6KQG - chains A and C of the 9 polymer chains in the assembly; structure by X-ray diffraction, 2.78 A resolution.

== Chain A ==
Protein: DNA-directed RNA polymerase subunit alpha
Source organism: Thermus thermophilus (strain HB8 / ATCC 27634 / DSM 579)
Notes: EC 2.7.7.6
UniProt: Q5SHR6 (RPOA_THET8); numbering as in UniProt (aligned over 1-315)
Chain sequence (315 residues; row label = number of the first residue in the row):
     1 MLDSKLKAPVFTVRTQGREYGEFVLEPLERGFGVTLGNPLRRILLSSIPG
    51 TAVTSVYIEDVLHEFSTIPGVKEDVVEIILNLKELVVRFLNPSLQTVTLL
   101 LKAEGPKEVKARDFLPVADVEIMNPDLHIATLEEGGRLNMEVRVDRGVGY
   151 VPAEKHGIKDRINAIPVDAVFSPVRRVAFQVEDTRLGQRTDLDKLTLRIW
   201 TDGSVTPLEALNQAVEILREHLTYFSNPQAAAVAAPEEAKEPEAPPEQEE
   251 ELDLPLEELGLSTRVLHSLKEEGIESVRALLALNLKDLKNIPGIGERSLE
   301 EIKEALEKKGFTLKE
Unresolved in the structure: 1-3, 235-315

== Chain C ==
Protein: DNA-directed RNA polymerase subunit beta
Source organism: Thermus thermophilus (strain HB8 / ATCC 27634 / DSM 579)
Notes: EC 2.7.7.6
UniProt: Q8RQE9 (RPOB_THET8); numbering as in UniProt (aligned over 1-1119)
Chain sequence (1119 residues; numbered 1 to 1119; the number before each row is that of its first residue):
     1 MEIKRFGRIREVIPLPPLTEIQVESYRRALQADVPPEKRENVGIQAAFRE
    51 TFPIEEEDKGKGGLVLDFLEYRLGEPPFPQDECREKDLTYQAPLYARLQL
   101 IHKDTGLIKEDEVFLGHIPLMTEDGSFIINGADRVIVSQIHRSPGVYFTP
   151 DPARPGRYIASIIPLPKRGPWIDLEVEPNGVVSMKVNKRKFPLVLLLRVL
   201 GYDQETLARELGAYGELVQGLMDESVFAMRPEEALIRLFTLLRPGDPPKR
   251 DKAVAYVYGLIADPRRYDLGEAGRYKAEEKLGIRLSGRTLARFEDGEFKD
   301 EVFLPTLRYLFALTAGVPGHEVDDIDHLGNRRIRTVGELMTDQFRVGLAR
   351 LARGVRERMLMGSEDSLTPAKLVNSRPLEAAIREFFSRSQLSQFKDETNP
   401 LSSLRHKRRISALGPGGLTRERAGFDVRDVHRTHYGRICPVETPEGANIG
   451 LITSLAAYARVDELGFIRTPYRRVVGGVVTDEVVYMTATEEDRYTIAQAN
   501 TPLEGNRIAAERVVARRKGEPVIVSPEEVEFMDVSPKQVFSVNTNLIPFL
   551 EHDDANRALMGSNMQTQAVPLIRAQAPVVMTGLEERVVRDSLAALYAEED
   601 GEVAKVDGNRIVVRYEDGRLVEYPLRRFYRSNQGTALDQRPRVVVGQRVR
   651 KGDLLADGPASENGFLALGQNVLVAIMPFDGYNFEDAIVISEELLKRDFY
   701 TSIHIERYEIEARDTKLGPERITRDIPHLSEAALRDLDEEGVVRIGAEVK
   751 PGDILVGRTSFKGESEPTPEERLLRSIFGEKARDVKDTSLRVPPGEGGIV
   801 VRTVRLRRGDPGVELKPGVREVVRVYVAQKRKLQVGDKLANRHGNKGVVA
   851 KILPVEDMPHLPDGTPVDVILNPLGVPSRMNLGQILETHLGLAGYFLGQR
   901 YISPIFDGAKEPEIKELLAQAFEVYFGKRKGEGFGVDKREVEVLRRAEKL
   951 GLVTPGKTPEEQLKELFLQGKVVLYDGRTGEPIEGPIVVGQMFIMKLYHM
  1001 VEDKMHARSTGPYSLITQQPLGGKAQFGGQRFGEMEVWALEAYGAAHTLQ
  1051 EMLTLKSDDIEGRNAAYEAIIKGEDVPEPSVPESFRVLVKELQALALDVQ
  1101 TLDEKDNPVDIFEGLASKR
Unresolved in the structure: 57-62, 1119

== How chain A and chain C interact ==
Residue-residue contacts (72):
  Glu-22(A) / Phe-934(C)
  Val-34(A) / Arg-939(C)
  Val-34(A) / Thr-979(C)
  Val-34(A) / Gly-980(C)
  Asn-38(A) / Gly-977(C)  hydrogen bond (side chain-backbone)
  Asn-38(A) / Arg-978(C)  hydrogen bond (side chain-backbone)
  Asn-38(A) / Thr-979(C)  hydrogen bond (side chain-backbone)
  Asn-38(A) / Gly-980(C)  hydrogen bond (side chain-backbone)
  Arg-41(A) / His-860(C)  hydrogen bond
  Arg-41(A) / Gly-864(C)
  Arg-42(A) / Glu-856(C)  hydrogen bond (side chain-backbone)
  Arg-42(A) / Asp-857(C)  salt bridge
  Arg-42(A) / Gly-977(C)  hydrogen bond (side chain-backbone)
  Arg-42(A) / Arg-978(C)
  Ser-46(A) / Glu-856(C)
  Leu-62(A) / Ile-745(C)  hydrophobic
  Leu-62(A) / Gly-746(C)
  His-63(A) / Gly-746(C)
  His-63(A) / Ile-799(C)
  His-63(A) / Val-800(C)
  His-63(A) / Val-801(C)
  Glu-64(A) / Lys-830(C)  salt bridge
  Phe-65(A) / Phe-628(C)
  Phe-65(A) / Ile-703(C)  hydrophobic
  Phe-65(A) / Ala-828(C)  hydrophobic
  Ser-66(A) / Phe-628(C)
  Thr-67(A) / Asn-609(C)  hydrogen bond
  Ile-68(A) / Asp-607(C)
  Pro-69(A) / Asp-607(C)
  Gly-70(A) / Asp-607(C)  hydrogen bond (backbone-side chain)
  Val-71(A) / Asp-607(C)  hydrogen bond (backbone-side chain)
  Val-71(A) / Gly-608(C)  hydrogen bond (backbone-backbone)
  Lys-72(A) / Gly-608(C)
  Lys-72(A) / Pro-641(C)
  Lys-72(A) / Val-643(C)  hydrogen bond (side chain-backbone)
  Asp-74(A) / Arg-627(C)  salt bridge
  Asp-74(A) / Arg-640(C)
  Leu-80(A) / Asp-698(C)
  Lys-83(A) / Lys-696(C)  hydrogen bond (side chain-backbone)
  Lys-83(A) / Asp-698(C)  salt bridge
  Glu-133(A) / Lys-605(C)
  Glu-133(A) / Val-606(C)  hydrogen bond (side chain-backbone)
  Glu-133(A) / Arg-610(C)  salt bridge
  Tyr-150(A) / Glu-692(C)
  Tyr-150(A) / Leu-695(C)
  Tyr-150(A) / Lys-696(C)
  Tyr-150(A) / Lys-832(C)  hydrogen bond
  Ile-162(A) / Arg-744(C)
  Asp-168(A) / Lys-832(C)  salt bridge
  Arg-176(A) / Asp-863(C)  hydrogen bond (side chain-backbone)
  Arg-176(A) / Gly-864(C)
  Arg-176(A) / Thr-865(C)
  Val-177(A) / Gly-864(C)
  Ala-178(A) / Pro-862(C)
  Ala-178(A) / Asp-863(C)
  Ala-178(A) / Gly-864(C)
  Phe-179(A) / Arg-939(C)  hydrogen bond (backbone-side chain)
  Gln-180(A) / Arg-929(C)
  Gln-180(A) / Phe-934(C)
  Gln-180(A) / Gly-935(C)  hydrogen bond (side chain-backbone)
  Gln-180(A) / Asp-937(C)
  Val-181(A) / Asp-937(C)  hydrogen bond (backbone-side chain)
  Val-181(A) / Lys-938(C)  hydrogen bond (backbone-backbone)
  Glu-182(A) / Phe-934(C)
  Glu-182(A) / Gly-935(C)  hydrogen bond (side chain-backbone)
  Asp-183(A) / Lys-938(C)  salt bridge
  Asp-191(A) / Lys-938(C)  salt bridge
  Leu-192(A) / Lys-938(C)  hydrogen bond (backbone-side chain)
  Asp-193(A) / Lys-938(C)  salt bridge
  Thr-196(A) / Phe-934(C)
  Arg-198(A) / Glu-932(C)  salt bridge
  Arg-198(A) / Phe-934(C)
Also at the interface, not in a pair above, chain A (42 interface residues in all): Leu-45, Glu-154, Asn-163, Val-170, Trp-200
Also at the interface, not in a pair above, chain C (53 interface residues in all): Arg-573, Arg-642, Val-644, Val-645, Arg-697, Gln-829, Val-855, Val-936, Glu-940, Asp-976

== In short ==
42 residues of chain A face 53 of chain C across their interface, with 22 hydrogen bonds and 10 salt bridges.
Among the polar pairs are Arg-42(A)/Asp-857(C), Glu-64(A)/Lys-830(C) and Asp-74(A)/Arg-627(C).
Chain A is DNA-directed RNA polymerase subunit alpha and chain C is DNA-directed RNA polymerase subunit beta,
both from Thermus thermophilus (strain HB8 / ATCC 27634 / DSM 579); the structure, Thermus thermophilus
initial transcription complex comprising sigma A and 5'-OH RNA of 6 nt, was determined by X-ray diffraction
(same publication as 6KQD, 6KQE, 6KQF, 6KQH, 6KQL, 6KQM and 6 further entries).
